6VRM - chains A and P of the 5 polymer chains in the assembly; structure by X-ray diffraction, 2.61 A resolution.

[Chain A]
Name: MHC class I antigen
Organism: Homo sapiens
UniProtKB: Q861F7 (Q861F7_HUMAN); residue numbers follow UniProt; this construct covers 1-275
Amino-acid sequence (293 residues; numbered 0 to 292; the number before each row is that of its first residue; numbering starts at 0):
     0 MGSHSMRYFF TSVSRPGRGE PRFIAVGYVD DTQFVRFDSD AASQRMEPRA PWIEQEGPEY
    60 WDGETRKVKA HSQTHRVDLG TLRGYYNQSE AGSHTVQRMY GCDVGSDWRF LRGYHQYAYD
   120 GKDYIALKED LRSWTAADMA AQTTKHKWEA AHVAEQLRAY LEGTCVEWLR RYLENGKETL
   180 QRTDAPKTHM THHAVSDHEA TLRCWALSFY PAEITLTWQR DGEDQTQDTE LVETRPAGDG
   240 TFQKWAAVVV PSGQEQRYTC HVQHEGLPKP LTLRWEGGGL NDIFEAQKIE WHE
Disordered / not traced: 0-1, 275-292
Construct notes: initiating methionine (0); expression tag (276-292)
Disulfide bonds: Cys101-Cys164, Cys203-Cys259

[Chain P]
Name: Cellular tumor antigen p53 peptide
Organism: Homo sapiens
UniProtKB: P04637 (P53_HUMAN); residues 1-9 here correspond to UniProt positions 168-176 (UniProt number = residue number + 167)
Amino-acid sequence (9 residues; row label = number of the first residue in the row):
     1 HMTEVVRHC
Construct notes: engineered mutation His8 (Arg175 in P04637)
Swiss-Prot annotation at these positions:
  - binding site (Zn(2+)): Cys9

[Interface between chain A and chain P]
Residue-residue contacts (39; chain A residue first):
  Met5(A) with His1(P)
  Tyr7(A) with His1(P), hydrogen bond (side chain-backbone); Met2(P), hydrophobic
  Phe9(A) with Met2(P), hydrophobic
  Met45(A) with Met2(P), hydrophobic
  Glu63(A) with His1(P), salt bridge; Met2(P), hydrogen bond (side chain-backbone)
  Arg65(A) with Glu4(P), salt bridge
  Lys66(A) with His1(P), hydrogen bond; Met2(P), hydrogen bond (side chain-backbone); Thr3(P); Glu4(P)
  His70(A) with Thr3(P); Val6(P)
  Thr73(A) with Val6(P); Arg7(P); His8(P)
  Val76(A) with His8(P)
  Asp77(A) with His8(P); Cys9(P), hydrogen bond (side chain-backbone)
  Thr80(A) with Cys9(P)
  Leu81(A) with Cys9(P), hydrophobic
  Tyr84(A) with Cys9(P), hydrogen bond (side chain-backbone)
  Tyr99(A) with Met2(P); Thr3(P), hydrogen bond (side chain-backbone)
  Thr143(A) with Cys9(P), hydrogen bond (side chain-backbone)
  Lys146(A) with Cys9(P), hydrogen bond (side chain-backbone)
  Trp147(A) with Arg7(P), hydrogen bond (side chain-backbone); His8(P), hydrogen bond (side chain-backbone); Cys9(P)
  Ala150(A) with Arg7(P)
  Val152(A) with Arg7(P)
  Gln155(A) with Val5(P)
  Leu156(A) with Val5(P), hydrophobic
  Tyr159(A) with His1(P), hydrogen bond (side chain-backbone); Met2(P); Thr3(P)
  Trp167(A) with His1(P), hydrogen bond
  Tyr171(A) with His1(P), hydrogen bond (side chain-backbone)
Interface residues without a listed pair, chain A (30 interface residues in all): Tyr59, Val67, Ala69, Arg97, Tyr116
Interface features reported in the paper:
  - specific contacts: Val76(A)-His8(P)

[In short]
30 residues of chain A face 9 of chain P across their interface, with 14 hydrogen bonds and 2 salt bridges.
Polar pairs include Glu63(A)-His1(P), Arg65(A)-Glu4(P) and Tyr7(A)-His1(P). The authors report a contact
between Val76(A) and His8(P).
Here chain A is MHC class I antigen and chain P is Cellular tumor antigen p53 peptide, both from Homo sapiens.
Entry 6VRM (T cell receptor-p53-HLA-A2 complex) was determined by X-ray diffraction together with 6VQO, 6VR1,
6VR5, 6VRN, 6VTC and 6VTH from the same study.
